PDB entry 5SV8 | X-ray diffraction, 1.59 A resolution | chain A

[Chain A]
Protein: probable xyloglucan endotransglucosylase/hydrolase protein 19
From: Vitis vinifera
Notes: fragment: endo-glucanase
UniProtKB: F6I323 (F6I323_VITVI); aligned to UniProt positions 1-207 over residues 2-208 (the alignment contains insertions or deletions, so no single offset holds)
Sequence (208 residues; row label = number of the first residue in the row):
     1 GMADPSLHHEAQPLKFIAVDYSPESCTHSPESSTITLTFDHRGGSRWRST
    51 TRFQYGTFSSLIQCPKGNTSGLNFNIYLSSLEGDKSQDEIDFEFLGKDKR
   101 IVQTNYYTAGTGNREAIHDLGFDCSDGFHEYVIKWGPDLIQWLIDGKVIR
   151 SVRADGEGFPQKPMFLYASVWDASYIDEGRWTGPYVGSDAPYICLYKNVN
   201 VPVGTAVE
Not modelled in the structure: 1-10
Construct notes: expression tag (1); engineered mutation Ser22 (Cys21 in F6I323), Ser188 (Cys in F6I323)
Reported in the primary citation:
  - mutagenesis - V152DEL: unchanged catalytic activity

[Summary]
The paper reports that V152DEL leaves catalytic activity unchanged.
Chain A is probable xyloglucan endotransglucosylase/hydrolase protein 19 (Vitis vinifera); the structure,
Crystal Structure of the catalytic nucleophile and surface cysteine mutant of VvEG16 in complex with a ...,
was determined by X-ray diffraction (same publication as 5DZE, 5DZF and 5DZG).
